Entry 8C4H (electron microscopy, 3.48 A resolution); this record covers chains E and 1 of the 30 polymer chains in the assembly.

== Chain E ==
Name: Nucleocapsid
Organism: Hendra henipavirus
Reference sequence: A0A1L7B858 (A0A1L7B858_9MONO); numbering as in UniProt (aligned over 1-532)
Sequence (532 residues; numbered 1 to 532; the number before each row is that of its first residue):
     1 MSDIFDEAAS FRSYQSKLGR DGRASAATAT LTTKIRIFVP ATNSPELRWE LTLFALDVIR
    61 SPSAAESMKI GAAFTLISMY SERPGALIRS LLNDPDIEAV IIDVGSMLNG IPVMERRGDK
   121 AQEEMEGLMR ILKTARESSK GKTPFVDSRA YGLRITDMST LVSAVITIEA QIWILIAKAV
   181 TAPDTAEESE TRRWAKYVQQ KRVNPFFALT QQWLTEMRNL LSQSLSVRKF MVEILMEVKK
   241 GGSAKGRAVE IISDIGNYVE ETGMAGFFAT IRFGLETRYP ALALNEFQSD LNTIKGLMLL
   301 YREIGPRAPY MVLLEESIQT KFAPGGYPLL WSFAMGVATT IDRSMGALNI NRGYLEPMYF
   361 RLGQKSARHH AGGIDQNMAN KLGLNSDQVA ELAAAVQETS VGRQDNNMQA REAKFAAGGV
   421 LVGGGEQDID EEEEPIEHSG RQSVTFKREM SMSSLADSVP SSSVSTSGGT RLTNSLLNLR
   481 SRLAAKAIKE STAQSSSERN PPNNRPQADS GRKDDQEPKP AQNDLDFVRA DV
Unresolved in the structure: 395-532
What the authors report for this chain:
  - self-association interface (contacts with another copy of this molecule): Phe5
  - binding site for the 84-nt RNA strand (chain 1): Met345 (proposed by the authors, not directly observed)
  - binding site for the 84-nt RNA strand (chain 1): Lys178, Thr181 to Gln200, Tyr258, Gln319, Ser344 to Tyr354

== Chain 1 ==
Molecule: 84-nt RNA strand
Organism: Escherichia coli BL21(DE3)
Sequence (84 nucleotides; numbered -84 to -1; the number before each row is that of its first residue; numbers below 1 keep their minus sign (U-84 is residue -84)):
   -84 UUUUUUUUUU UUUUUUUUUU UUUUUUUUUU UUUUUUUUUU UUUUUUUUUU UUUUUUUUUU
   -24 UUUUUUUUUU UUUUUUUUUU UUUU

== Interface between chain E and chain 1 ==
Residue-residue contacts (37):
  Lys178(E) with U-27(1), salt bridge to the phosphate; U-26(1), salt bridge to the phosphate
  Thr181(E) with U-29(1), hydrogen bond to the sugar
  Ala182(E) with U-28(1), sugar contact
  Thr185(E) with U-28(1), phosphate contact; U-27(1), hydrogen bond to the phosphate
  Glu188(E) with U-26(1), phosphate contact
  Arg192(E) with U-26(1), salt bridge to the phosphate; U-25(1), salt bridge to the phosphate
  Arg193(E) with U-25(1), salt bridge to the phosphate; U-24(1), salt bridge to the phosphate
  Lys196(E) with U-24(1), base contact
  Gln199(E) with U-24(1), base contact; U-23(1), hydrogen bond to the base
  Gln200(E) with U-24(1), base contact
  Tyr258(E) with U-25(1), base contact; U-24(1), hydrogen bond to the phosphate
  Gly263(E) with U-29(1), sugar contact
  Ala265(E) with U-28(1), phosphate contact; U-27(1), base contact
  Gln319(E) with U-30(1), hydrogen bond to the sugar; U-29(1), sugar contact
  Ala323(E) with U-30(1), phosphate contact; U-29(1), phosphate contact
  Pro324(E) with U-29(1), phosphate contact
  Gly325(E) with U-32(1), base contact
  Asp342(E) with U-27(1), base contact
  Ser344(E) with U-27(1), hydrogen bond to the sugar; U-26(1), hydrogen bond to the sugar
  Met345(E) with U-27(1), base contact
  Ala347(E) with U-28(1), sugar contact; U-27(1), sugar contact
  Leu348(E) with U-28(1), phosphate contact; U-27(1), hydrogen bond to the sugar
  Asn349(E) with U-28(1), hydrogen bond to the sugar
  Arg352(E) with U-29(1), salt bridge to the phosphate; U-28(1), salt bridge to the phosphate
Also at the interface, not in a pair above, chain E (29 interface residues in all): Ser189, Gly266, Thr320, Asn351, Tyr354
Also at the interface, not in a pair above, chain 1 (10 interface residues in all): U-31

== Overview ==
Chain E and chain 1 form an interface of 29 and 10 residues respectively; the contacts include 9 hydrogen
bonds and 8 salt bridges. Polar contacts include Gln199(E)-U-23(1), Thr181(E)-U-29(1) and Gln319(E)-U-30(1).
The paper reports a binding site for the 84-nt RNA strand (chain 1) at Met345(E), Lys178(E) and Thr181(E)
among others; a self-association interface involving Phe5(E).
Here chain E is Nucleocapsid (Hendra henipavirus) and chain 1 is an 84-nt RNA strand (Escherichia coli
BL21(DE3)). Entry 8C4H (CryoEM structure of the Hendra henipavirus nucleocapsid sauronoid assembly multimer)
was determined by electron microscopy, deposited together with 8CBW.
